PDB entry 4JK1 | X-ray diffraction, 3.90 A resolution | chains C and E of the 6 polymer chains in the assembly

Chain C:
Protein: Escherichia coli RNA polymerase beta subunit
From: Escherichia coli
Notes: EC 2.7.7.6
UniProtKB: P0A8V2 (RPOB_ECOLI); numbering as in UniProt (aligned over 1-1342)
Sequence (1342 residues; row label = number of the first residue in the row):
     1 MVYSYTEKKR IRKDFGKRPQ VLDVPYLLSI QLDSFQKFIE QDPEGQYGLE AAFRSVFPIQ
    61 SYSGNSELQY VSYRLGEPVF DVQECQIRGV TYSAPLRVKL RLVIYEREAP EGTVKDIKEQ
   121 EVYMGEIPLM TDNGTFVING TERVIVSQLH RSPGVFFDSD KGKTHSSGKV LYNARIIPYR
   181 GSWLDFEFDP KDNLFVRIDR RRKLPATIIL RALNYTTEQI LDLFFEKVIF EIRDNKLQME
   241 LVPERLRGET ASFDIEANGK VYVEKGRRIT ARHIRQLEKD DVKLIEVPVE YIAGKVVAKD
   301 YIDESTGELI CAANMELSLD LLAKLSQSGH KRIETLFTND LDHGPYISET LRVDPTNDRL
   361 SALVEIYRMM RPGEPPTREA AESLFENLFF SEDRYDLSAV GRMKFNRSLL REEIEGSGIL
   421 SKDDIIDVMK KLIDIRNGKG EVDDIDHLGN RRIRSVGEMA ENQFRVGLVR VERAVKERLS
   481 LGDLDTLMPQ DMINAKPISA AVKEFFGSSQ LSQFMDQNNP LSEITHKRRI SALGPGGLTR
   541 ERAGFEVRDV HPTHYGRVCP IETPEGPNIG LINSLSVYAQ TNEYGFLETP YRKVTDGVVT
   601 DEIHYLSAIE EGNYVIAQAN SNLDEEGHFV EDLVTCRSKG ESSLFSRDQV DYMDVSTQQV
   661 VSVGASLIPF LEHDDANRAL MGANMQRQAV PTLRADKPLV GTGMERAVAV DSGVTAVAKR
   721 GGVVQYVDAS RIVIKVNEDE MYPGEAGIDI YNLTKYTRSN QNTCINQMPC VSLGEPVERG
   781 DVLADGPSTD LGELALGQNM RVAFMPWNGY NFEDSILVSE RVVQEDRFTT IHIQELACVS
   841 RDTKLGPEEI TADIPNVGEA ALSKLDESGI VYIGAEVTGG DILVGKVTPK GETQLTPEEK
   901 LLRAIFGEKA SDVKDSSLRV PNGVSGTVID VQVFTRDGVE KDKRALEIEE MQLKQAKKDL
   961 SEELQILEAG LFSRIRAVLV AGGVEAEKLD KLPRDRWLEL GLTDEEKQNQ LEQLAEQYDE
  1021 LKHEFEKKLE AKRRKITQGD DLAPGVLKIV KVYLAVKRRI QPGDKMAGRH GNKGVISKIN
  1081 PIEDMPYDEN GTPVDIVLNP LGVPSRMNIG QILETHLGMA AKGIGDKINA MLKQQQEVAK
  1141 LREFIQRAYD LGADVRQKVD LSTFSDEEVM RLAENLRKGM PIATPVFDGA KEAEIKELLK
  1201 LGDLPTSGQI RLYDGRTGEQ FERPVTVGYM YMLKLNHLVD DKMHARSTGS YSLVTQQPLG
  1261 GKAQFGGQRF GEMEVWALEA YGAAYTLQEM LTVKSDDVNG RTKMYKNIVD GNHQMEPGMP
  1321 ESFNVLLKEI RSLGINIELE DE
Disordered / not traced: 1-7
Curated features (UniProtKB/Swiss-Prot):
  - modified residue (N6-acetyllysine): Lys-1022, Lys-1200
  - mutagenesis: Ile-561 (I561S: Resistant to antibiotics salinamide A and B), Ile-569 (I569S: Resistant to antibiotics salinamide A and B), Ala-665 (A665E: Resistant to antibiotics salinamide A and B), Asp-675 (D675A/G: Resistant to antibiotics salinamide A and B), Asn-677 (N677H/K: Resistant to antibiotics salinamide A and B), Leu-680 (L680M: Resistant to antibiotics salinamide A and B), Glu-813 (E813K: Disrupts the enzyme's active center)

Chain E:
Protein: Escherichia coli RNA polymerase omega subunit
From: Escherichia coli
Notes: EC 2.7.7.6
UniProtKB: H0QDQ9 (H0QDQ9_ECOLI); residues 1-91 here = UniProt positions 1-91
Sequence (91 residues; numbered 1 to 91; the number before each row is that of its first residue):
     1 MARVTVQDAV EKIGNRFDLV LVAARRARQM QVGGKDPLVP EENDKTTVIA LREIEEGLIN
    61 NQILDVRERQ EQQEQEAAEL QAVTAIAEGR R
Disordered / not traced: 1
Ligand contacts: guanosine-5',3'-tetraphosphate (G4P): Ala-2, Arg-3, Val-4, Thr-5, Glu-42, Asp-44, Glu-55
From the paper describing this entry:
  - binding site for guanosine-5',3'-tetraphosphate: Arg-3

Chain C / chain E interface:
Residue-residue contacts (6; chain C residue first):
  Tyr-1281(C) with Phe-17(E)
  Gly-1311(C) with Gln-31(E), hydrogen bond (backbone-side chain)
  Asn-1312(C) with Gln-31(E); Val-32(E)
  His-1313(C) with Gln-31(E), hydrogen bond
  Gln-1314(C) with Arg-28(E)
Also at the interface, not in a pair above, chain C (7 interface residues in all): Gly-1282, Tyr-1285
Also at the interface, not in a pair above, chain E (5 interface residues in all): Leu-21

Overview:
7 residues of chain C and 5 residues of chain E are in contact; the contacts include 2 hydrogen bonds. Polar
contacts include Gly-1311(C)/Gln-31(E) and His-1313(C)/Gln-31(E). Bound to chain E:
guanosine-5',3'-tetraphosphate. Curated annotation (UniProt) lists 7 mutagenesis sites on chain C. From the
paper: a binding site for guanosine-5',3'-tetraphosphate at Arg-3(E).
Here chain C is Escherichia coli RNA polymerase beta subunit and chain E is Escherichia coli RNA polymerase
omega subunit, both from Escherichia coli. Entry 4JK1 (X-ray crystal structure of Escherichia coli sigma70
holoenzyme in complex with Guanosine tetraphosphate (ppGpp)) was determined by X-ray diffraction together with
4JK2 from the same study.
